Entry 9N4Z (electron microscopy, 3.00 A resolution); this record covers chains N and WG of the 204 polymer chains in the assembly.

# Chain N (and WG)
Molecule: Flagellar motor switch protein FliN
Source organism: Salmonella enterica subsp. enterica serovar Typhimurium
Notes: chain WG of this document is another copy of the same molecule, construct and numbering; everything in this record applies to it too
UniProtKB: P26419 (FLIN_SALTY); residues 1-137 here = UniProt positions 1-137
Chain sequence (137 residues; each row starts with the number of its first residue):
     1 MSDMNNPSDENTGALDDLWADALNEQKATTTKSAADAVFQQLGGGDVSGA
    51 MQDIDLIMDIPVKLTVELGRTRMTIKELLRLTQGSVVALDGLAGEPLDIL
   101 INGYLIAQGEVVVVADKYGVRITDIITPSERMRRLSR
Disordered / not traced: 1-51 (chain WG: 1-36, 137)

# How chain N and chain WG interact
Residue-residue contacts (19; chain N residue first):
  Leu79(N) with Ala50(WG); Met51(WG), hydrophobic; Gln52(WG), hydrogen bond (backbone-backbone); Asp53(WG); Ile54(WG), hydrophobic
  Arg80(N) with Ser48(WG); Gly49(WG); Ala50(WG), hydrogen bond (backbone-backbone); Met51(WG)
  Leu81(N) with Gln52(WG)
  Thr82(N) with Ser48(WG), hydrogen bond (side chain-backbone)
  Gln83(N) with Val47(WG)
  Gly84(N) with Gly45(WG); Val47(WG)
  Ser85(N) with Gly45(WG), hydrogen bond (backbone-backbone)
  Val86(N) with Gly45(WG)
  Val111(N) with Phe39(WG), hydrophobic
  Val113(N) with Val38(WG), hydrophobic
  Tyr118(N) with Val38(WG), hydrophobic
Other interface residues (no listed pair), chain N (14 interface residues in all): Leu68, Ile75, Val112
Other interface residues (no listed pair), chain WG (13 interface residues in all): Asp46, Ile57

# In short
14 residues of chain N face 13 of chain WG across their interface, with 4 hydrogen bonds. Polar pairs include
Thr82(N)-Ser48(WG), Leu79(N)-Gln52(WG) and Arg80(N)-Ala50(WG).
Both chains are Flagellar motor switch protein FliN (Salmonella enterica subsp. enterica serovar Typhimurium).
Entry 9N4Z (CCW Flagellar Switch Complex - FliF, FliG, FliM, and FliN forming 34-mer C-ring from Salmonella)
was determined by electron microscopy (same publication as 9N49).
